Entry 7B0H (X-ray diffraction, 3.15 A resolution); this record covers chains A and F of the 6 polymer chains in the assembly.

# Chain A
Molecule: 13-nt DNA strand
Sequence (13 nucleotides; each row starts with the number of its first residue; numbers below 1 keep their minus sign (DA-2 is residue -2)):
    -2 AACGGCAAAT GCG

# Chain F
Protein: DNA polymerase
Source organism: Thermococcus gorgonarius
Notes: EC 2.7.7.7
UniProt: P56689 (DPOL_THEGO); numbering as in UniProt (aligned over 1-773)
Chain sequence (773 residues; numbered 1 to 773; the number before each row is that of its first residue):
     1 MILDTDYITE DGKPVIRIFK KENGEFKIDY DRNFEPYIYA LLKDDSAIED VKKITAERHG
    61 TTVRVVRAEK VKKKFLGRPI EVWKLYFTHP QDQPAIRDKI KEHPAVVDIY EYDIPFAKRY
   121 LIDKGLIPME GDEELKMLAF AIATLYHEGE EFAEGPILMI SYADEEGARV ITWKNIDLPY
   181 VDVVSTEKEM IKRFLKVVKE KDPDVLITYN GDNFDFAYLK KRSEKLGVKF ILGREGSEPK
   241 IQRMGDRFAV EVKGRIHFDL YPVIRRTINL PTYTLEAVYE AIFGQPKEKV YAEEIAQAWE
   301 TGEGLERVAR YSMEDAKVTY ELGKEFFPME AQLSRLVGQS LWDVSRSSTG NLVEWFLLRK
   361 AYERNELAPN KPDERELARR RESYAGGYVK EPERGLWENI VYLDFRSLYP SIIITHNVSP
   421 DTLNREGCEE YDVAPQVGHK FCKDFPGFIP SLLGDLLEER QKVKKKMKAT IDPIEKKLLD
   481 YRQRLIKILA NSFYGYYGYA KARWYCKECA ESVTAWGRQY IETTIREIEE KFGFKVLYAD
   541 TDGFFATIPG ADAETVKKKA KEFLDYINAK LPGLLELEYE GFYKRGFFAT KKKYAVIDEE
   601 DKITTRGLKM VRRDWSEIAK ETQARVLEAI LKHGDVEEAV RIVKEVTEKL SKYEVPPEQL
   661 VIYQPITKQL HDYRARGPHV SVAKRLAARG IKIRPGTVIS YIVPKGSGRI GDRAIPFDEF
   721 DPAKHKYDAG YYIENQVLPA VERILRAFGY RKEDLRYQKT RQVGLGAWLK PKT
Disordered / not traced: 763-773
Sequence notes: engineered mutation Gln93 (Val in P56689), Ala141 (Asp in P56689), Ala143 (Glu in P56689), Leu485 (Ala in P56689), Ala589 (Val in P56689), Lys609 (Glu in P56689), Met610 (Ile in P56689), Gln659 (Lys in P56689), Gln664 (Glu in P56689), Pro665 (Gln in P56689), Lys668 (Arg in P56689), Gln669 (Asp in P56689), His671 (Lys in P56689), Arg674 (Lys in P56689), Arg676 (Thr in P56689), Ser681 (Ala in P56689), Pro704 (Leu in P56689), Gly730 (Glu in P56689)
Cystine bridges: Cys428-Cys442, Cys506-Cys509
Ion coordination: Mg2+: Asp404, Asp542 (together with dTTP) (shared with 1 residue of chain D); Mn2+ site 1: Asp404, Glu580 (together with dTTP); Mn2+ site 2: Asp404, Phe405, Asp542 (together with dTTP)
Small-molecule neighbours: dTTP (TTP): Asp404, Phe405, Arg406, Ser407, Leu408, Tyr409, Pro410, Arg460, Lys487, Ile488, Asn491, Tyr494, Thr541, Asp542, Glu578, Glu580
What the authors report for this chain:
  - catalytic residues: Asp404, Asp540, Asp542
  - Mg2+ coordination: Asp404, Asp542
  - Mn2+ coordination: Asp404, Asp542, Glu580
  - binding site for dTTP: Asp404, Tyr409, Arg460, Lys487, Asn491, Tyr494
  - binding site for the 6-nt DNA strand: Tyr594, Arg606
  - conformationally variable residues (helix shift, order/disorder transition): Ile618 to Lys632, Ala639 to Lys652, Ile666 to Gly690, Tyr731 to Ala747

# Chain A / chain F interface
Pairs across the interface (10):
  DG2(A) - Arg709(F)  hydrogen bond to the base
  DG2(A) - Asp712(F)  hydrogen bond to the base
  DC3(A) - Arg709(F)  sugar contact
  DC3(A) - Asp712(F)  base contact
  DA5(A) - Ser707(F)  phosphate contact
  DA6(A) - Gly706(F)  phosphate contact
  DA6(A) - Ser707(F)  hydrogen bond to the phosphate
  DT7(A) - Lys705(F)  salt bridge to the phosphate
  DG10(A) - Glu734(F)  hydrogen bond to the base
  DG10(A) - Arg756(F)  hydrogen bond to the base
Also at the interface, not in a pair above, chain A (7 interface residues in all): DC9
Also at the interface, not in a pair above, chain F (8 interface residues in all): Lys759

# Overview
7 residues of chain A and 8 residues of chain F are in contact, with 5 hydrogen bonds and 1 salt bridge. Among
the polar pairs are DG2(A)-Arg709(F), DG2(A)-Asp712(F) and DG10(A)-Glu734(F). Bound to chain F: dTTP. The
paper reports catalytic residues Asp404(F), Asp540(F) and Asp542(F); a binding site for dTTP at Asp404(F),
Tyr409(F) and Arg460(F) among others.
Here chain A is a 13-nt DNA strand and chain F is DNA polymerase (Thermococcus gorgonarius). Entry 7B0H
(TgoT_6G12 Ternary complex) was determined by X-ray diffraction, deposited together with 7B06, 7B07, 7B08,
7B0F and 7B0G.
